PDB entry 3KPL | X-ray diffraction, 1.96 A resolution | chains A and B of the 3 polymer chains in the assembly

== Chain A ==
Molecule: HLA class I histocompatibility antigen, B-44 alpha chain
Organism: Homo sapiens
Reference sequence: P30481 (1B44_HUMAN); residues 1-276 here correspond to UniProt positions 25-300 (UniProt number = residue number + 24)
Sequence (276 residues; each row starts with the number of its first residue):
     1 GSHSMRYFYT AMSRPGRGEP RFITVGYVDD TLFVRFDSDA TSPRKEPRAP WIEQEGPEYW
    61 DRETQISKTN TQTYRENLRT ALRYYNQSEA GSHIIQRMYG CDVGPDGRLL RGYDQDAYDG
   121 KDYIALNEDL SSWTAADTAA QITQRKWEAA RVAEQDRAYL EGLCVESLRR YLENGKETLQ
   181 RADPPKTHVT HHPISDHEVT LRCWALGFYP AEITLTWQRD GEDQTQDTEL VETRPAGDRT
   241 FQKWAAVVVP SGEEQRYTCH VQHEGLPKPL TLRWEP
Cystine bridges: Cys101-Cys164, Cys203-Cys259

== Chain B ==
Molecule: Beta-2-microglobulin
Organism: Homo sapiens
Reference sequence: P61769 (B2MG_HUMAN); residues 1-99 here correspond to UniProt positions 21-119 (UniProt number = residue number + 20)
Sequence (99 residues; numbered 1 to 99; the number before each row is that of its first residue):
     1 IQRTPKIQVY SRHPAENGKS NFLNCYVSGF HPSDIEVDLL KNGERIEKVE HSDLSFSKDW
    61 SFYLLYYTEF TPTEKDEYAC RVNHVTLSQP KIVKWDRDM
Cystine bridges: Cys25-Cys80
Curated features (UniProtKB/Swiss-Prot):
  - modified residue: Gln2 (Pyrrolidone carboxylic acid)
  - glycosylation: Ile1 (N-linked (Glc) (glycation) isoleucine), Lys19 (N-linked (Glc) (glycation) lysine), Lys41 (N-linked (Glc) (glycation) lysine), Lys48 (N-linked (Glc) (glycation) lysine), Lys58 (N-linked (Glc) (glycation) lysine), Lys91 (N-linked (Glc) (glycation) lysine), Lys94 (N-linked (Glc) (glycation) lysine)

== Interface between chain A and chain B ==
Residue-residue contacts - 59 pairs, chain A then chain B:
  Phe8(A) - Phe56(B)  hydrophobic
  Tyr9(A) - Phe56(B)
  Thr10(A) - Phe56(B)
  Thr10(A) - Phe62(B)
  Met12(A) - Ser33(B)  hydrogen bond
  Met12(A) - Asp34(B)
  Met12(A) - Leu54(B)  hydrophobic
  Val25(A) - Asp53(B)
  Val25(A) - Leu54(B)
  Val25(A) - Ser55(B)
  Tyr27(A) - Ser55(B)  hydrogen bond
  Tyr27(A) - Tyr63(B)
  Leu32(A) - Asp53(B)
  Arg35(A) - Asp53(B)  salt bridge
  Ile94(A) - Pro32(B)  hydrophobic
  Ile94(A) - Ser33(B)
  Gln96(A) - His31(B)  hydrogen bond
  Gln96(A) - Phe56(B)
  Gln96(A) - Trp60(B)  hydrogen bond (side chain-backbone)
  Gln96(A) - Phe62(B)
  Arg97(A) - Phe56(B)
  Met98(A) - Phe56(B)  hydrophobic
  Met98(A) - Lys58(B)
  Met98(A) - Trp60(B)  hydrophobic
  Gln115(A) - Trp60(B)
  Asp116(A) - Trp60(B)
  Ala117(A) - Trp60(B)  hydrophobic
  Asp119(A) - Ile1(B)
  Asp119(A) - His31(B)
  Gly120(A) - His31(B)
  Gly120(A) - Trp60(B)
  Asp122(A) - Trp60(B)  hydrogen bond
  His192(A) - Asp98(B)
  Arg202(A) - Asp98(B)  hydrogen bond (side chain-backbone)
  Arg202(A) - Met99(B)
  Trp204(A) - Asp98(B)
  Trp204(A) - Met99(B)
  Val231(A) - Gln8(B)
  Glu232(A) - Lys6(B)  salt bridge
  Glu232(A) - Gln8(B)  hydrogen bond (backbone-side chain)
  Glu232(A) - Tyr26(B)
  Glu232(A) - Ser28(B)  hydrogen bond
  Thr233(A) - Tyr26(B)
  Arg234(A) - Gln8(B)  hydrogen bond
  Arg234(A) - Tyr10(B)
  Arg234(A) - Tyr26(B)
  Arg234(A) - Met99(B)  hydrogen bond (side chain-backbone)
  Pro235(A) - Tyr10(B)  hydrogen bond (backbone-side chain)
  Pro235(A) - Asn24(B)
  Pro235(A) - Tyr26(B)
  Pro235(A) - Leu65(B)  hydrophobic
  Ala236(A) - Arg12(B)  hydrogen bond (backbone-side chain)
  Ala236(A) - Asn24(B)  hydrogen bond (backbone-side chain)
  Gly237(A) - Arg12(B)
  Asp238(A) - Arg12(B)
  Gln242(A) - Tyr10(B)
  Gln242(A) - Ser11(B)  hydrogen bond (side chain-backbone)
  Gln242(A) - Arg12(B)  hydrogen bond (side chain-backbone)
  Trp244(A) - Met99(B)  hydrogen bond (side chain-backbone)
Also at the interface, not in a pair above, chain A (35 interface residues in all): Arg17, Ile23, Arg48, Leu206
Also at the interface, not in a pair above, chain B (28 interface residues in all): Arg3, His13, Pro14, Ser57

== Summary ==
Chain A and chain B form an interface of 35 and 28 residues respectively, with 16 hydrogen bonds and 2 salt
bridges. Polar pairs include Arg35(A)-Asp53(B), Glu232(A)-Lys6(B) and Met12(A)-Ser33(B).
Here chain A is HLA class I histocompatibility antigen, B-44 alpha chain and chain B is Beta-2-microglobulin,
both from Homo sapiens. Entry 3KPL (Crystal Structure of HLA B*4402 in complex with EEYLQAFTY a self peptide
from the ABCD3 protein) was determined by X-ray diffraction, deposited together with 3KPM, 3KPN, 3KPO, 3KPP
and 3KPQ.
